4FAN - chains A and F of the 6 polymer chains in the assembly; structure by X-ray diffraction, 2.08 A resolution.

Chain A:
Molecule: Methylamine utilization protein MauG
Organism: Paracoccus denitrificans
Notes: EC 1.-.-.-
Reference sequence: Q51658 (MAUG_PARDP); residues 1-367 here correspond to UniProt positions 21-387 (UniProt number = residue number + 20)
Chain sequence (373 residues; numbered 1 to 373; the number before each row is that of its first residue):
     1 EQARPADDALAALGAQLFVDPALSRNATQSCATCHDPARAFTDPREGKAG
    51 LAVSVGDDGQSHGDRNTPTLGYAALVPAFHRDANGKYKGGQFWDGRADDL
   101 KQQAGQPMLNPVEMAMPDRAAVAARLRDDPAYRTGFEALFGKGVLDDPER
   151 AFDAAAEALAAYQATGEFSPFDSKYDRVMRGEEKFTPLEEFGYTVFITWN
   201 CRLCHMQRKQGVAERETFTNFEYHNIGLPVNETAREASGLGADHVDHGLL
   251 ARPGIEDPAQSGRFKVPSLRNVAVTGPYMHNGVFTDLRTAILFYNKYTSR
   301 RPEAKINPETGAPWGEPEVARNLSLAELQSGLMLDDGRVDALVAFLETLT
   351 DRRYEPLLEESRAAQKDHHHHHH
Unresolved in the structure: 1-5, 360-373
Differences from the reference sequence: expression tag (368-373)
Covalent attachments: heme c (HEC) linked to Cys31, Cys34, Cys201, Cys204
UniProt features mapped onto this chain:
  - binding site (heme c): Cys31, Cys34, His35, Cys201, Cys204, His205, His280
Reported in the primary citation:
  - mutagenesis - W199F: abolished catalytic activity on preMADH
  - mutagenesis - W199F: abolished catalytic activity on TTQ biosynthesis

Chain F:
Molecule: Methylamine dehydrogenase heavy chain
Organism: Paracoccus denitrificans
Notes: EC 1.4.99.3
Reference sequence: A1BB97 (A1BB97_PARDP); residues 2-386 here correspond to UniProt positions 33-417 (UniProt number = residue number + 31)
Chain sequence (385 residues; row label = number of the first residue in the row):
     2 DAPEAETQAQETQGQAAARAAAADLAAGQDDEPRILEAPAPDARRVYVND
    52 PAHFAAVTQQFVIDGEAGRVIGMIDGGFLPNPVVADDGSFIAHASTVFSR
   102 IARGERTDYVEVFDPVTLLPTADIELPDAPRFLVGTYPWMTSLTPDGKTL
   152 LFYQFSPAPAVGVVDLEGKAFKRMLDVPDCYHIFPTAPDTFFMHCRDGSL
   202 AKVAFGTEGTPEITHTEVFHPEDEFLINHPAYSQKAGRLVWPTYTGKIHQ
   252 IDLSSGDAKFLPAVEALTEAERADGWRPGGWQQVAYHRALDRIYLLVDQR
   302 DEWRHKTASRFVVVLDAKTGERLAKFEMGHEIDSINVSQDEKPLLYALST
   352 GDKTLYIHDAESGEELRSVNQLGHGPQVITTADMG
Unresolved in the structure: 2-10
Cystine bridges: Cys181-Cys196

Interface between chain A and chain F:
Contacting residue pairs - 11 pairs, chain A then chain F:
  Asn84(A) with Glu33(F)
  Arg208(A) with Gly29(F), hydrogen bond (side chain-backbone); Gln30(F); Asp31(F), salt bridge
  Lys209(A) with Asp31(F), hydrogen bond (backbone-side chain); Asp32(F); Glu33(F), salt bridge; Pro34(F)
  Gln210(A) with Asp31(F), hydrogen bond (backbone-side chain); Asp32(F); Pro34(F)
Other interface residues (no listed pair), chain A (5 interface residues in all): Lys86

Overview:
Chain A and chain F form an interface of 5 and 6 residues respectively, with 3 hydrogen bonds and 2 salt
bridges. Polar pairs include Arg208(A)-Asp31(F), Lys209(A)-Glu33(F) and Arg208(A)-Gly29(F). The paper reports
that W199F of chain A abolishes catalytic activity on preMADH; W199F of chain A abolishes catalytic activity
on TTQ biosynthesis.
Here chain A is Methylamine utilization protein MauG and chain F is Methylamine dehydrogenase heavy chain,
both from Paracoccus denitrificans. Entry 4FAN (Crystal Structure of WT MauG in Complex with Pre-Methylamine
Dehydrogenase Aged 40 Days) was determined by X-ray diffraction (same publication as 4FA1, 4FA4, 4FA5, 4FA9,
4FAV and 4FB1).
